PDB entry 2ZHR | X-ray diffraction, 2.50 A resolution | chains A and C

== Chain A ==
Molecule: Beta-secretase 1
Organism: Homo sapiens
Notes: EC 3.4.23.46; fragment: catalytic domain
UniProtKB: P56817 (BACE1_HUMAN); residues -16 to 393 here correspond to UniProt positions 45-454 (UniProt number = residue number + 61)
Chain sequence (411 residues; each row starts with the number of its first residue; numbers below 1 keep their minus sign (Met-17 is residue -17)):
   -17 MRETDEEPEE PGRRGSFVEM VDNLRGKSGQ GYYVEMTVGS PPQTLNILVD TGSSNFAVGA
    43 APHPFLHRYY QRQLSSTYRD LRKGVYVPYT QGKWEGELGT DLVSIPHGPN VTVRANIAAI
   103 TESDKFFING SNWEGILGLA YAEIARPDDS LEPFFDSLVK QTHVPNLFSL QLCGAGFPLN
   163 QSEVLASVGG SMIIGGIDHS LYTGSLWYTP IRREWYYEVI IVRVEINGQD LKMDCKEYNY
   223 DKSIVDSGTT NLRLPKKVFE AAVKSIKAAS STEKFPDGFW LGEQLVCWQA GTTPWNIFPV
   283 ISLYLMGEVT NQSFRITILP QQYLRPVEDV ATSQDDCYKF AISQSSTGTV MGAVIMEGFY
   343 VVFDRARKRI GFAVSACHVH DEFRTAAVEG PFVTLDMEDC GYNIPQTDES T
Unresolved in the structure: -17 to -5, 386-393
Construct notes: initiating methionine (-17)
Curated features (UniProtKB/Swiss-Prot):
  - active site: Asp32, Asp228
  - modified residue (N6-acetyllysine): Lys65, Lys214, Lys218, Lys224, Lys238, Lys239, Lys246
  - glycosylation (N-linked (GlcNAc...) asparagine): Asn92, Asn111, Asn162, Asn293
Disulfide bonds: Cys155-Cys359, Cys217-Cys382, Cys269-Cys319

== Chain C ==
Molecule: inhibitor OM99-2
Chain sequence (7 residues; row label = number of the first residue in the row):
     1 EVNXAEF
Modified positions: 1OL ((2R,4S,5S)-5-amino-4-hydroxy-2,7-dimethyloctanoic acid) at position 4

== Interface between chain A and chain C ==
Pairs across the interface (39; chain A residue first):
  Ser10(A) with Val2(C)
  Gly11(A) with Glu1(C), hydrogen bond (backbone-backbone); Val2(C), hydrogen bond (backbone-backbone)
  Gln12(A) with Val2(C)
  Leu30(A) with 1OL_4(C)
  Asp32(A) with 1OL_4(C)
  Gly34(A) with 1OL_4(C); Ala5(C), hydrogen bond (backbone-backbone)
  Ser35(A) with Ala5(C)
  Pro70(A) with Ala5(C); Glu6(C), hydrogen bond (backbone-backbone)
  Tyr71(A) with Asn3(C); 1OL_4(C); Ala5(C), hydrophobic; Glu6(C)
  Thr72(A) with Asn3(C), hydrogen bond (backbone-backbone); 1OL_4(C), hydrogen bond (backbone-backbone); Glu6(C)
  Gln73(A) with Asn3(C), hydrogen bond (backbone-backbone); 1OL_4(C)
  Phe108(A) with 1OL_4(C)
  Glu125(A) with Phe7(C)
  Ile126(A) with Phe7(C), hydrophobic
  Arg128(A) with Glu6(C), hydrogen bond (side chain-backbone)
  Trp197(A) with Phe7(C), hydrophobic
  Tyr198(A) with Ala5(C), hydrogen bond (side chain-backbone); Glu6(C); Phe7(C), hydrogen bond (side chain-backbone)
  Asp228(A) with 1OL_4(C)
  Gly230(A) with Val2(C); Asn3(C); 1OL_4(C), hydrogen bond (backbone-backbone)
  Thr231(A) with Val2(C); Asn3(C); 1OL_4(C)
  Thr232(A) with Glu1(C); Val2(C), hydrogen bond (backbone-backbone)
  Asn233(A) with Glu1(C)
  Arg235(A) with Asn3(C)
Also at the interface, not in a pair above, chain A (30 interface residues in all): Gly13, Ile110, Trp115, Ile118, Arg195, Ile226, Arg307

== Overview ==
Chain A and chain C form an interface of 30 and 7 residues respectively; the contacts include 12 hydrogen
bonds. Polar pairs include Arg128(A)-Glu6(C), Tyr198(A)-Ala5(C) and Tyr198(A)-Phe7(C). UniProt lists
active-site residues Asp32(A) and Asp228(A) on chain A.
Here chain A is Beta-secretase 1 (Homo sapiens) and chain C is inhibitor OM99-2. Entry 2ZHR (Crystal structure
of BACE1 in complex with OM99-2 at pH 5.0) was determined by X-ray diffraction (same publication as 2ZHS,
2ZHT, 2ZHU and 2ZHV).
